PDB entry 2NOI | X-ray diffraction, 2.35 A resolution | chains B and A of the 3 polymer chains in the assembly

[Chain B]
Molecule: 15-nt DNA strand
Sequence (15 nucleotides; numbered 1 to 15; the number before each row is that of its first residue):
     1 GGTAGACCTG GACGC
Unresolved in the structure: 1, 12-15

[Chain A]
Name: N-glycosylase/DNA lyase
Organism: Homo sapiens
Notes: EC 3.2.2.-, 4.2.99.18; fragment: 8-oxoguanine DNA glycosylase, DNA-(apurinic or apyrimidinic site) lyase
UniProtKB: O15527 (OGG1_HUMAN); residue numbers follow UniProt; this construct covers 12-327
Sequence (325 residues; each row starts with the number of its first residue):
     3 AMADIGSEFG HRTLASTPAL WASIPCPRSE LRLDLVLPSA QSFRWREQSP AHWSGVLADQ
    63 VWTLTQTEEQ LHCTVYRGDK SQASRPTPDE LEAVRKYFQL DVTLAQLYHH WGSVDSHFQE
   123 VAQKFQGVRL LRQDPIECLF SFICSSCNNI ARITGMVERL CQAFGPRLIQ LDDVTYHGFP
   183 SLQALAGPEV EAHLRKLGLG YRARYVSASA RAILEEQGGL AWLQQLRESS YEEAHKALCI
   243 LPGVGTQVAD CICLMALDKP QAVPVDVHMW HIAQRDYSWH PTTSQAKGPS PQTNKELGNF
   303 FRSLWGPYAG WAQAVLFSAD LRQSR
Unresolved in the structure: 3-7, 80-82, 324-327
Construct notes: cloning artifact (3-11); engineered mutation Ala-42 (Gly in O15527), Cys-149 (Asn in O15527), Gln-249 (Lys in O15527)
Bound ions: Ca2+: Cys-241, Leu-243, Val-246 (shared with 1 residue of chain C)
Swiss-Prot annotation at these positions:
  - binding site (DNA): Arg-154, Arg-204, His-270, Gln-287
  - binding site (8-oxoguanine): Pro-266, Asp-268, Gln-315, Phe-319
  - natural variant: Gly-12 (G12E: Found in a kidney cancer sample), Arg-46 (R46Q: Found in a clear cell renal cell carcinoma sample), Ala-85 (A85S: Found in a lung cancer sample), Arg-131 (R131Q: Found in a lung cancer sample), Arg-154 (R154H: Found in a gastric cancer sample), Ser-232 (S232T: Found in a kidney cancer sample)
  - mutagenesis: Asp-268 (D268E/Q: No effect on activity; D268N: Decreases activity about 65-fold)

[Chain B / chain A interface]
Contacting residue pairs (12; chain B residue first):
  DT3(B) with Ala-288(A), phosphate contact; Ser-292(A), phosphate contact
  DC7(B) with Tyr-203(A), phosphate contact
  DC8(B) with Cys-149(A), base contact; Arg-154(A), base contact; Arg-197(A), salt bridge to the phosphate; Gly-202(A), phosphate contact; Tyr-203(A), hydrogen bond to the sugar; Arg-204(A), hydrogen bond to the base
  DT9(B) with Arg-154(A), hydrogen bond to the base; Gly-200(A), sugar contact
  DG10(B) with Arg-154(A), sugar contact

[In short]
The interface between chain B and chain A involves 5 residues on one side and 9 on the other, with 3 hydrogen
bonds and 1 salt bridge. Polar contacts include DC8(B)/Arg-204(A), DT9(B)/Arg-154(A) and DC8(B)/Tyr-203(A).
Chain B is a 15-nt DNA strand and chain A is N-glycosylase/DNA lyase (Homo sapiens); the structure, Structure
of G42A human 8-oxoguanine glycosylase crosslinked to undamaged G-containing DNA, was determined by X-ray
diffraction, deposited together with 2NOB, 2NOE, 2NOF, 2NOH, 2NOL and 2NOZ.
